PDB entry 3E1Y | X-ray diffraction, 3.80 A resolution | chains A and F

== Chain A ==
Protein: Eukaryotic peptide chain release factor subunit 1
From: Homo sapiens
UniProt: P62495 (ERF1_HUMAN); numbering as in UniProt (aligned over 1-437)
Sequence (451 residues; numbered -13 to 437; the number before each row is that of its first residue; numbers below 1 keep their minus sign (Met-13 is residue -13)):
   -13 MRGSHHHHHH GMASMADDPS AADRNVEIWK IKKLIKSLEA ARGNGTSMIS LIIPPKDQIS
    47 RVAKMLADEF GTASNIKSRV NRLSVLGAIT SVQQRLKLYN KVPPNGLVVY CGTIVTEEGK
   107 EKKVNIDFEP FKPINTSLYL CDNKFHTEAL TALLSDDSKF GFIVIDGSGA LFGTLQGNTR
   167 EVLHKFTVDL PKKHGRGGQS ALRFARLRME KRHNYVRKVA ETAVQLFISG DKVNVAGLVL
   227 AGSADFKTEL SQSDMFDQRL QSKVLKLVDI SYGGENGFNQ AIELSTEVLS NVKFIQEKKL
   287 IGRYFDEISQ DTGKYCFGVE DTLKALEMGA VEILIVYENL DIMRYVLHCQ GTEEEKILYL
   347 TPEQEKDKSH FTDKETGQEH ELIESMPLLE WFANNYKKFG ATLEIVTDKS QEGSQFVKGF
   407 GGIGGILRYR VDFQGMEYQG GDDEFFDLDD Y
Not modelled in the structure: -13 to 6, 331-343, 351-371, 421-437
Construct notes: expression tag (-13 to 0)
Swiss-Prot annotation at these positions:
  - motif: Asn61 to Ser64 (NIKS motif)
  - modified residue: Ala2 (N-acetylalanine), Lys63 (4-hydroxylysine), Gln185 (N5-methylglutamine), Thr347 (Phosphothreonine)
  - cross-link (Glycyl lysine isopeptide (Lys-Gly)): Lys87 (interchain with G-Cter in SUMO2), Lys279 (interchain with G-Cter in ubiquitin), Lys404 (interchain with G-Cter in SUMO2)
  - mutagenesis: Lys63 (K63A/R: Loss of hydroxylation), Gly183 to Gly184 (In AAQ mutant; abolished ability to mediate translation termination. Can recognize stop codons in ribosomal A-site, but is unable to catalyze peptidyl-tRNA hydrolysis, promoting ribosome collisions), Gln185 (Q185R/I/N: Abolishes methylation by N6AMT1)
Ligand contacts: ATP (adenosine-5'-triphosphate): Lys118, Pro119, Asn121
What the authors report for this chain:
  - mutagenesis - R192A: decreased catalytic activity (eRF3's GTPase activity)
  - mutagenesis - R203A: unchanged catalytic activity (eRF3's GTPase activity)
  - mutagenesis - R192A/R203A: decreased catalytic activity
  - mutagenesis - R192K: decreased catalytic activity (GTP hydrolysis)
  - binding site for ATP: Thr32, Glu55, Ala59, Ile62, Val71, Lys118 to Asn121, Cys127
  - specificity-determining residues: Thr32, Ile35, Glu55, Val71, Tyr125, Cys127

== Chain F ==
Protein: Eukaryotic peptide chain release factor GTP-binding subunit ERF3A
From: Homo sapiens
UniProt: P15170 (ERF3A_HUMAN); residues 439-637 here correspond to UniProt positions 301-499 (UniProt number = residue number - 138)
Sequence (204 residues; numbered 434 to 637; the number before each row is that of its first residue):
   434 GPLGSPIRLP IVDKYKDMGT VVLGKLESGS ICKGQQLVMM PNKHNVEVLG ILSDDVETDT
   494 VAPGENLKIR LKGIEEEEIL PGFILCDPNN LCHSGRTFDA QIVIIEHKSI ICPGYNAVLH
   554 IHTCIEEVEI TALICLVDKK SGEKSKTRPR FVKQDQVCIA RLRTAGTICL ETFKDFPQMG
   614 RFTLRDEGKT IAIGKVLKLV PEKD
Not modelled in the structure: 434-439, 635-637
Construct notes: expression tag (434-438)
Cystine bridges: Cys519-Cys525

== Interface between chain A and chain F ==
Pairs across the interface (20):
  Phe291(A) - Ile543(F)
  Ile294(A) - Ile543(F)
  Ile294(A) - Phe584(F)  hydrophobic
  Ile294(A) - Lys586(F)
  Ser295(A) - Ser542(F)  hydrogen bond (side chain-backbone)
  Ser295(A) - Ile543(F)
  Asp297(A) - Lys586(F)  salt bridge
  Phe303(A) - Arg583(F)
  Gln397(A) - Tyr548(F)
  Gln397(A) - Asn549(F)
  Ser400(A) - Gly547(F)
  Gln401(A) - Cys545(F)  hydrogen bond (side chain-backbone)
  Gln401(A) - Pro546(F)
  Gln401(A) - Gly547(F)
  Gln401(A) - Tyr548(F)
  Lys404(A) - Pro546(F)
  Gly405(A) - Pro546(F)
  Gly405(A) - Arg583(F)
  Phe406(A) - Arg583(F)
  Phe406(A) - Phe584(F)  hydrophobic
Interface residues without a listed pair, chain A (12 interface residues in all): Gln296
Interface residues without a listed pair, chain F (11 interface residues in all): Ile544

== Summary ==
12 residues of chain A and 11 residues of chain F are in contact, with 2 hydrogen bonds and 1 salt bridge.
Among the polar pairs are Asp297(A)-Lys586(F), Ser295(A)-Ser542(F) and Gln401(A)-Cys545(F). The paper reports
a binding site for ATP at Thr32(A), Glu55(A) and Ala59(A) among others; R192A of chain A reduces catalytic
activity (eRF3's GTPase activity); 4 substitutions were tested in all.
Here chain A is Eukaryotic peptide chain release factor subunit 1 and chain F is Eukaryotic peptide chain
release factor GTP-binding subunit ERF3A, both from Homo sapiens. Entry 3E1Y (Crystal structure of human
eRF1/eRF3 complex) was determined by X-ray diffraction, deposited together with 3E20.
